PDB entry 6A5X | X-ray diffraction, 2.60 A resolution | chains A and B

[Chain A]
Name: Bile acid receptor
Source organism: Homo sapiens
Notes: fragment: ligand binding domain
UniProt: Q96RI1 (NR1H4_HUMAN); residues 244-472 here correspond to UniProt positions 258-486 (UniProt number = residue number + 14)
Sequence (229 residues; row label = number of the first residue in the row):
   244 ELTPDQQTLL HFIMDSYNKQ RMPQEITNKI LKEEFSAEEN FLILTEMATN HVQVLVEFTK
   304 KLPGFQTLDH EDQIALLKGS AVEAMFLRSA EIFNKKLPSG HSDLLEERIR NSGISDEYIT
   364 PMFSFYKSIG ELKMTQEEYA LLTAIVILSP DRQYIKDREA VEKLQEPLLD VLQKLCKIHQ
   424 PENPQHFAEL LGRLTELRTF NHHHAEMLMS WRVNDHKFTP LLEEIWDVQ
Differences from the reference sequence: engineered mutation Glu-432 (Cys446 in Q96RI1), Glu-466 (Cys480 in Q96RI1)
Small-molecule neighbours: 9R3 (2-[(1R,5S)-9-[[3-[2,6-bis(chloranyl)phenyl]-5-cyclopropyl-1,2-oxazol-4-yl]methoxy]-3-azabicyclo[3.3.1]nonan-3-yl]-1,3-benzothiazole-6-carboxylic acid): Arg-264, Met-265, Thr-270, Ile-273, Phe-284, Leu-287, Thr-288, Met-290, Ala-291, His-294, Met-328, Phe-329, Arg-331, Ser-332, Ile-335, Ser-342, Gly-343, Leu-348, Ile-352, Ile-357, Met-365, Tyr-369, His-447, Met-450, Trp-454, Phe-461, Trp-469
UniProt features mapped onto this chain:
  - binding site (chenodeoxycholate): Arg-331, Tyr-361, Tyr-369, His-447
  - modified residue: Thr-442 (Phosphothreonine)
  - cross-link: Lys-275 (Glycyl lysine isopeptide (Lys-Gly) (interchain with G-Cter in SUMO1))
Reported in the primary citation:
  - binding site for 9R3: Arg-331
  - contacts within the chain: His-445/Glu-449 (hydrogen bond)
  - conformationally variable residues (side-chain flip): His-445
  - mutagenesis - H445A: decreased signaling in response to 9cRA and GW4064
  - mutagenesis - R441A, R455S: decreased signaling in response to the two receptor agonists

[Chain B]
Name: Nuclear receptor coactivator 1
UniProt: B5MCN7 (B5MCN7_HUMAN); residues 745-755 here correspond to UniProt positions 594-604 (UniProt number = residue number - 151)
Sequence (11 residues; each row starts with the number of its first residue):
   745 DHQLLRYLLD K

[How chain A and chain B interact]
Residue-residue contacts - 19 pairs, chain A then chain B:
  Val-299(A) / Leu-752(B)  hydrophobic
  Lys-303(A) / Leu-752(B)  hydrogen bond (side chain-backbone)
  Lys-303(A) / Leu-753(B)  hydrogen bond (side chain-backbone)
  Lys-303(A) / Lys-755(B)
  Phe-308(A) / Leu-753(B)  hydrophobic
  Gln-309(A) / Leu-753(B)
  His-313(A) / Arg-750(B)
  Gln-316(A) / Arg-750(B)  hydrogen bond
  Ile-317(A) / His-746(B)
  Ile-317(A) / Arg-750(B)
  Lys-321(A) / Asp-745(B)
  Pro-463(A) / Leu-748(B)  hydrophobic
  Leu-464(A) / Leu-748(B)
  Leu-464(A) / Leu-752(B)  hydrophobic
  Glu-467(A) / Asp-745(B)
  Glu-467(A) / His-746(B)  hydrogen bond (side chain-backbone)
  Glu-467(A) / Gln-747(B)  hydrogen bond (side chain-backbone)
  Glu-467(A) / Leu-748(B)  hydrogen bond (side chain-backbone)
  Glu-467(A) / Leu-749(B)  hydrogen bond (side chain-backbone)
Interface residues without a listed pair, chain A (14 interface residues in all): Gln-296, Leu-320, Ile-468
Interface residues without a listed pair, chain B (10 interface residues in all): Asp-754

[Summary]
Chain A and chain B form an interface of 14 and 10 residues respectively, with 7 hydrogen bonds. Among the
polar pairs are Lys-303(A)/Leu-752(B), Lys-303(A)/Leu-753(B) and Gln-316(A)/Arg-750(B). Chain A binds compound
9R3. The paper reports a binding site for 9R3 at Arg-331(A); R441A and R455S of chain A reduce signaling in
response to the two receptor agonists.
Here chain A is Bile acid receptor (Homo sapiens) and chain B is Nuclear receptor coactivator 1. Entry 6A5X
(FXR-LBD with HNC180 and SRC1) was determined by X-ray diffraction, deposited together with 6A5W, 6A5Y, 6A5Z
and 6A60.
